Entry 7K73 (X-ray diffraction, 1.80 A resolution); this record covers chains E and G of the 4 polymer chains in the assembly.

[Chain E (and G)]
Protein: Enoyl-[acyl-carrier-protein] reductase [NADH]
From: Mycolicibacterium fortuitum
Notes: EC 1.3.1.9; chain G of this document is another copy of the same molecule, construct and numbering; everything in this record applies to it too
UniProtKB: A0A0N9XSE6 (A0A0N9XSE6_MYCFO); residue numbers follow UniProt; this construct covers 1-269
Sequence (277 residues; each row starts with the number of its first residue; numbers below 1 keep their minus sign (Met-7 is residue -7)):
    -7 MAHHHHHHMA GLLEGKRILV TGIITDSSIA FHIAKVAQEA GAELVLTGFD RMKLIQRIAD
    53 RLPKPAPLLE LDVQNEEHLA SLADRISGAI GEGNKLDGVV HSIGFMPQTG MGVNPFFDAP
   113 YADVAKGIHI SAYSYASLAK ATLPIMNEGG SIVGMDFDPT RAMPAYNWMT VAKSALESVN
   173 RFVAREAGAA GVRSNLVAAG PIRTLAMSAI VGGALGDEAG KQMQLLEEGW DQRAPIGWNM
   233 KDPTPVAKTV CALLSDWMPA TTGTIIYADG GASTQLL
Disordered / not traced: -7 to 1, 204-212 (chain G: -7 to 1, 207-209)
Differences from the reference sequence: initiating methionine (-7); expression tag (-6 to 0)
Ligand contacts: NAD (nicotinamide-adenine-dinucleotide): Gly14, Ile15, Ile16, Ser20, Ile21, Ala22, Phe41, Leu63, Asp64, Val65, Gln66, Ser94, Ile95, Gly96, Phe97, Ile122, Met147, Asp148, Phe149, Lys165, Ala191, Gly192, Pro193, Ile194, Thr196, Leu197, Ala198, Met199

[Interface between chain E and chain G]
Residue-residue contacts - 70 pairs, chain E then chain G:
  Leu4(E) - Leu4(G)  hydrophobic
  Leu4(E) - Trp249(G)  hydrophobic
  Val28(E) - Trp249(G)  hydrophobic
  Arg173(E) - Thr266(G)
  Arg173(E) - Gln267(G)  hydrogen bond (backbone-side chain)
  Ala176(E) - Pro227(G)
  Arg177(E) - Pro227(G)
  Arg177(E) - Gln267(G)
  Gly180(E) - Pro227(G)
  Gly180(E) - Ile228(G)
  Val184(E) - Ile228(G)
  Arg185(E) - Ile228(G)
  Pro227(E) - Ala176(G)
  Pro227(E) - Arg177(G)
  Pro227(E) - Gly180(G)
  Pro227(E) - Ala181(G)
  Ile228(E) - Gly180(G)
  Ile228(E) - Pro251(G)
  Ile228(E) - Ala252(G)  hydrophobic
  Ile228(E) - Thr254(G)
  Trp230(E) - Ala252(G)  hydrophobic
  Pro237(E) - Pro251(G)  hydrophobic
  Pro237(E) - Ala252(G)  hydrophobic
  Lys240(E) - Trp249(G)
  Thr241(E) - Trp249(G)  hydrogen bond (backbone-backbone)
  Thr241(E) - Met250(G)
  Cys243(E) - Trp249(G)  hydrophobic
  Ala244(E) - Met250(G)  hydrophobic
  Trp249(E) - Leu4(G)  hydrophobic
  Trp249(E) - Val28(G)  hydrophobic
  Trp249(E) - Lys240(G)
  Trp249(E) - Thr241(G)  hydrogen bond (backbone-backbone)
  Trp249(E) - Cys243(G)  hydrophobic
  Trp249(E) - Ala244(G)  hydrophobic
  Met250(E) - Thr241(G)
  Met250(E) - Ala244(G)  hydrophobic
  Met250(E) - Ile258(G)  hydrophobic
  Pro251(E) - Ile228(G)
  Pro251(E) - Pro237(G)  hydrophobic
  Ala252(E) - Ile228(G)  hydrophobic
  Ala252(E) - Pro237(G)  hydrophobic
  Ala252(E) - Tyr259(G)
  Ala252(E) - Ala260(G)
  Ala252(E) - Asp261(G)  hydrogen bond (backbone-backbone)
  Ala252(E) - Gly262(G)  hydrogen bond (backbone-backbone)
  Ala252(E) - Gly263(G)
  Thr253(E) - Tyr259(G)  hydrogen bond (side chain-backbone)
  Thr254(E) - Ile228(G)
  Thr254(E) - Gly262(G)
  Thr254(E) - Gly263(G)
  Thr254(E) - Thr266(G)
  Gly255(E) - Thr266(G)
  Thr256(E) - Thr266(G)
  Ile258(E) - Met250(G)  hydrophobic
  Tyr259(E) - Ala252(G)
  Tyr259(E) - Thr253(G)  hydrogen bond (backbone-side chain)
  Tyr259(E) - Thr256(G)
  Ala260(E) - Ala252(G)
  Ala260(E) - Thr253(G)
  Asp261(E) - Ala252(G)  hydrogen bond (backbone-backbone)
  Gly262(E) - Ala252(G)  hydrogen bond (backbone-backbone)
  Gly262(E) - Thr254(G)
  Gly263(E) - Ala252(G)
  Gly263(E) - Thr254(G)
  Thr266(E) - Arg173(G)
  Thr266(E) - Thr254(G)
  Thr266(E) - Gly255(G)
  Thr266(E) - Thr256(G)
  Gln267(E) - Arg173(G)  hydrogen bond (side chain-backbone)
  Gln267(E) - Arg177(G)
Also at the interface, not in a pair above, chain E (37 interface residues in all): Ala2, Ala32, Ala181, Gly183, Asp248
Also at the interface, not in a pair above, chain G (37 interface residues in all): Ala2, Ala32, Gly183, Val184, Arg185, Trp230, Asp248

[Overview]
The chain E/chain G interface involves 37 residues from each chain; the contacts include 10 hydrogen bonds.
Among the polar pairs are Arg173(E)-Gln267(G), Thr253(E)-Tyr259(G) and Thr241(E)-Trp249(G). Bound to chain E:
NAD.
Chain E and chain G are both Enoyl-[acyl-carrier-protein] reductase [NADH] (Mycolicibacterium fortuitum); the
structure, Structure of Enoyl-[acyl-carrier-protein] reductase [NADH] from Mycobacterium fortuitum bound to
NAD, was determined by X-ray diffraction, deposited together with 7U0O.
